PDB entry 8VGW | electron microscopy, 3.90 A resolution | chains A and D of the 12 polymer chains in the assembly

[Chain A]
Name: CH848 DE3 SOSIP gp120
From: Human immunodeficiency virus 1
UniProt: A0A1W6IPB2 (A0A1W6IPB2_9HIV1); residues 4-469 here correspond to UniProt positions 30-495 (UniProt number = residue number + 26)
Amino-acid sequence (471 residues; row label = number of the first residue in the row):
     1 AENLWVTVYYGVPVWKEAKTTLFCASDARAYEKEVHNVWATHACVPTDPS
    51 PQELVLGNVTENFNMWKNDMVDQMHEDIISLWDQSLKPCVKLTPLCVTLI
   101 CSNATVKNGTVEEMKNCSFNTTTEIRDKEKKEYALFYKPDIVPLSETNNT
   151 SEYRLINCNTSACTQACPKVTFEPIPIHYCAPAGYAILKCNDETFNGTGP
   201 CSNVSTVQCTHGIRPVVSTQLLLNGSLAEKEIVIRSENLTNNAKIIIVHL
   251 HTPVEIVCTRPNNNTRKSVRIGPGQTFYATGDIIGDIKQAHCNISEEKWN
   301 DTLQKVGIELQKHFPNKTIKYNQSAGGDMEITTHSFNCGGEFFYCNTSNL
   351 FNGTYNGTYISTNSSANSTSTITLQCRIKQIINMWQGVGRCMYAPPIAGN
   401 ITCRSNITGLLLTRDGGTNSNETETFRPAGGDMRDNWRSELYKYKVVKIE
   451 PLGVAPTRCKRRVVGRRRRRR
Unresolved in the structure: 361-370
Construct notes: expression tag (1-3, 470-471); conflict Cys-163 (Val189 in A0A1W6IPB2), Cys-391 (Ala417 in A0A1W6IPB2), Lys-448 (Glu474 in A0A1W6IPB2), Glu-450 (Gln476 in A0A1W6IPB2), Val-454 (Ile480 in A0A1W6IPB2), Arg-458 (Gly484 in A0A1W6IPB2), Cys-459 (Ala485 in A0A1W6IPB2), Gly-465 (Glu491 in A0A1W6IPB2), Arg-467 (Glu493 in A0A1W6IPB2), Arg-468 (Lys494 in A0A1W6IPB2)
Cystine bridges: Cys-24/Cys-44, Cys-89/Cys-167, Cys-96/Cys-158, Cys-101/Cys-117, Cys-180/Cys-209, Cys-190/Cys-201, Cys-258/Cys-292, Cys-338/Cys-403, Cys-345/Cys-376

[Chain D]
Name: VRC01 Fab Light Chain
From: Homo sapiens
Notes: antibody fragment or engineered binder
Amino-acid sequence (101 residues; each row starts with the number of its first residue; note: 6 numbers in that range are skipped by the numbering (no residue carries them; nothing is unmodelled there)):
     1 EIVLTQSPGTLSLSPGETAIISCRTSQYGS
    33 LAWYQQRPGQAPRLVIYSGSTRAAGIPDRFSGSRWGPDYNLTISNLESGD
    83 FGVYYCQQY
    96 EFFGQGTKVQVD
Cystine bridges: Cys-23/Cys-88

[Interface between chain A and chain D]
Residue-residue contacts (9):
  Asn-238(A) / Tyr-91(D)  hydrogen bond
  Thr-240(A) / Tyr-91(D)
  Asn-242(A) / Glu-96(D)  hydrogen bond
  Lys-317(A) / Glu-1(D)  salt bridge
  Gly-416(A) / Glu-96(D)
  Gly-417(A) / Glu-96(D)  hydrogen bond (backbone-side chain)
  Gly-417(A) / Phe-97(D)
  Thr-418(A) / Phe-97(D)
  Asn-421(A) / Glu-1(D)
Other interface residues (no listed pair), chain A (9 interface residues in all): Asn-241
Other interface residues (no listed pair), chain D (5 interface residues in all): Tyr-28

[Overview]
9 residues of chain A face 5 of chain D across their interface; the contacts include 3 hydrogen bonds and 1
salt bridge. Polar pairs include Lys-317(A)/Glu-1(D), Asn-238(A)/Tyr-91(D) and Asn-242(A)/Glu-96(D).
Chain A is CH848 DE3 SOSIP gp120 (Human immunodeficiency virus 1) and chain D is VRC01 Fab Light Chain (Homo
sapiens); the structure, VRC01 Fab bound to the HIV-1 CH848 DE3 SOSIP, was determined by electron microscopy,
deposited together with 8VGV, 8VH2 and 8VH3.
